PDB entry 2KRD | solution NMR | chains C and I

[Chain C]
Protein: Troponin C, slow skeletal and cardiac muscles
From: Homo sapiens
UniProtKB: P63316 (TNNC1_HUMAN); numbering as in UniProt (aligned over 1-89)
Sequence (89 residues; row label = number of the first residue in the row):
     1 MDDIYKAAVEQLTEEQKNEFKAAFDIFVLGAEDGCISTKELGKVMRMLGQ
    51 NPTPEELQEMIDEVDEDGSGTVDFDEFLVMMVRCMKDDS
Metal / ion sites: Ca2+: D65, D67, S69, T71, E76
Residues lining bound ligands: WW7 (N-(6-aminohexyl)-5-chloro-1-naphthalenesulfonamide): L41, V44, M47, L48, M60, I61, V64, V72, F77, M81
UniProt features mapped onto this chain:
  - binding site (Ca(2+)): D65, D67, S69, T71, E76
  - modified residue: M1 (N-acetylmethionine)
What the authors report for this chain:
  - binding site for WW7: L41, V44, M47, M60, I61, V64, V72, M81

[Chain I]
Protein: Troponin I, cardiac muscle
UniProtKB: P19429 (TNNI3_HUMAN); residues 147-163 here correspond to UniProt positions 148-164 (UniProt number = residue number + 1)
Sequence (17 residues; each row starts with the number of its first residue):
   147 RISADAMMQALLGARAK
Residues lining bound ligands: WW7 (N-(6-aminohexyl)-5-chloro-1-naphthalenesulfonamide): I148, S149, A152, M153
UniProt features mapped onto this chain:
  - modified residue: S149 (Phosphoserine)
What the authors report for this chain:
  - binding site for WW7: I148, M153
  - conformationally variable residues: R147

[Interface between chain C and chain I]
Residue-residue contacts (18):
  Q16(C) - R147(I)
  Q16(C) - D151(I)
  Q16(C) - M154(I)
  F20(C) - R147(I)
  A23(C) - M153(I)
  F27(C) - M153(I)
  V44(C) - M153(I)
  R46(C) - L158(I)
  M47(C) - M153(I)
  M47(C) - A156(I)
  L48(C) - A152(I)
  F77(C) - R147(I)
  F77(C) - M153(I)
  M81(C) - R147(I)
  M81(C) - I148(I)
  C84(C) - I148(I)
  M85(C) - R147(I)
  M85(C) - I148(I)
Also at the interface, not in a pair above, chain C (14 interface residues in all): E19, A22
Also at the interface, not in a pair above, chain I (9 interface residues in all): L157
The authors on this interface:
  - residue pairs: A22(C)-L157(I), A23(C)-L157(I)
  - interface residues, chain C: A22(C), A23(C), M47(C), L48(C), M85(C)
  - interface residues, chain I: R147(I), A152(I)

[Summary]
Chain C and chain I form an interface of 14 and 9 residues respectively. The paper describes contacts between
A22(C) and L157(I) and A23(C) and L157(I). From the paper: a binding site for WW7 at L41(C), V44(C) and
I148(I) among others; interface residues A22(C), A23(C) and R147(I) among others.
Here chain C is Troponin C, slow skeletal and cardiac muscles (Homo sapiens) and chain I is Troponin I,
cardiac muscle. Entry 2KRD (Solution Structure of the Regulatory Domain of Human Cardiac Troponin C in Complex
with the Switch ...) was determined by solution NMR.
